PDB entry 4CTG | electron microscopy, 17.00 A resolution (very low resolution: no residue pairs are listed; an interface is given only as per-side residue counts) | chains BA and CA of the 180 polymer chains in the assembly

# Chain BA
Name: P1
Organism: Equine rhinitis a virus
UniProtKB: Q91B42 (Q91B42_9PICO); residues 31-230 here correspond to UniProt positions 111-310 (UniProt number = residue number + 80)
Chain sequence (200 residues; numbered 31 to 230; the number before each row is that of its first residue):
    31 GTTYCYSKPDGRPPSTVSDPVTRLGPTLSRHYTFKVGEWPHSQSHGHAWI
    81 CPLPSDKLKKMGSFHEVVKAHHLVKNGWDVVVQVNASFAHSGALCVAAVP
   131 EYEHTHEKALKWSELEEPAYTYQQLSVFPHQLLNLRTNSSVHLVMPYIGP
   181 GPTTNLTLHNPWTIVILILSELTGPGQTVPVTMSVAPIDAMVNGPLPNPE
Differences from the reference sequence: conflict S85 (Gly165 in Q91B42)

# Chain CA
Name: P1
Organism: Equine rhinitis a virus
UniProtKB: Q91B37 (Q91B37_9PICO); residues 1-226 here correspond to UniProt positions 311-536 (UniProt number = residue number + 310)
Chain sequence (226 residues; each row starts with the number of its first residue):
     1 APIRVVSVPESDSFMSSVPDNSTPLYPKVVVPPRQVPGRFTNFIDVAKQT
    51 YSFCSISGKPYFEVTNTSGDEPLFQMDVSLSAAELHGTYVASLSSFFAQY
   101 RGSLNFNFIFTGAAATKAKFLVAFVPPHSAAPKTRDEAMACIHAVWDVGL
   151 NSAFSFNVPYSSPADFMAVYSAEATVVNVSGWLQVYALTALTSTDIAVNS
   201 KGRVLVAVSAGPDFSLRHPVDLPDKQ

# Chain BA / chain CA interface
At this resolution (17 A) residue pairs are not listed: 30 residues of chain BA and 34 of chain CA lie at the interface.

# In short
Chain BA and chain CA form an interface of 30 and 34 residues respectively.
Chain BA is P1 and chain CA is P1, both from Equine rhinitis a virus; the structure, The limits of structural
plasticity in a picornavirus capsid revealed by a massively expanded equine rhinitis ..., was determined by
electron microscopy (same publication as 4CTF).
